3JUO - chains A and B; structure by X-ray diffraction, 2.20 A resolution.

[Chain A (and B)]
Molecule: Phenazine biosynthesis protein A/B
Organism: Burkholderia sp
Notes: chain B of this document is another copy of the same molecule, construct and numbering; everything in this record applies to it too
UniProt: Q396C9 (Q396C9_BURS3); residue numbers follow UniProt; this construct covers 1-165
Chain sequence (185 residues; row label = number of the first residue in the row; numbers below 1 keep their minus sign (Met-19 is residue -19)):
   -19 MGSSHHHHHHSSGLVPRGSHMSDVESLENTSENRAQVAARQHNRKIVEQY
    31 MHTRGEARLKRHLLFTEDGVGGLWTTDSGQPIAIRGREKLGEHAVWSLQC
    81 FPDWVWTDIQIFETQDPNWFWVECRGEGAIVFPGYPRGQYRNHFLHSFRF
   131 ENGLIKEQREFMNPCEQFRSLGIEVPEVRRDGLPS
Unresolved in the structure: -19 to 9 (chain B: -19 to 7, 165)
Construct notes: expression tag (-19 to 0)
Ligand contacts: AJD (5-bromo-2-[(3R)-piperidin-3-ylamino]benzoic acid): Arg38, Arg41, Leu70, His73, Ala74, Ser77, Phe81, Trp84, Trp86, Tyr120, Phe124, Glu140

[Interface between chain A and chain B]
Pairs across the interface (94; chain A residue first):
  Arg24(A) with Gln95(B)
  Thr55(A) with Asn143(B)
  Thr56(A) with Asn143(B), hydrogen bond (backbone-side chain)
  Asp57(A) with Cys145(B); Arg149(B), hydrogen bond (backbone-side chain); Val155(B); Pro156(B); Glu157(B); Val158(B), hydrogen bond (side chain-backbone)
  Ser58(A) with Arg149(B)
  Gly59(A) with Glu146(B); Arg149(B)
  Ile62(A) with Leu163(B), hydrophobic
  His73(A) with Leu163(B); Pro164(B)
  Trp76(A) with Asp161(B); Gly162(B), hydrogen bond (side chain-backbone)
  Gln90(A) with Trp99(B)
  Ile91(A) with Gln95(B), hydrogen bond (backbone-side chain)
  Phe92(A) with Thr94(B); Gln95(B); Trp99(B), hydrophobic; Trp101(B)
  Glu93(A) with Glu93(B); Thr94(B); Gln95(B), hydrogen bond (backbone-side chain)
  Thr94(A) with Phe92(B); Glu93(B)
  Gln95(A) with Ile91(B), hydrogen bond (side chain-backbone); Phe92(B); Glu93(B), hydrogen bond (side chain-backbone)
  Trp99(A) with Gln90(B); Phe92(B), hydrophobic; Glu103(B)
  Trp101(A) with Phe92(B); Glu103(B); Leu125(B), hydrophobic
  Glu103(A) with Trp99(B); Trp101(B); Arg139(B), salt bridge
  Phe112(A) with Val158(B), hydrophobic; Arg160(B)
  Pro113(A) with Asp161(B)
  Tyr115(A) with Glu157(B); Val158(B); Arg159(B), hydrogen bond (side chain-backbone)
  His123(A) with Phe141(B)
  Leu125(A) with Trp101(B), hydrophobic; Leu125(B), hydrophobic; Phe141(B), hydrophobic
  Arg139(A) with Glu103(B), salt bridge
  Phe141(A) with His123(B); Leu125(B), hydrophobic
  Asn143(A) with Thr55(B); Thr56(B), hydrogen bond (side chain-backbone); Pro144(B)
  Pro144(A) with Asn143(B); Pro144(B)
  Cys145(A) with Asp57(B)
  Glu146(A) with Gly59(B)
  Gln147(A) with Arg160(B), hydrogen bond
  Phe148(A) with Cys145(B), hydrophobic; Pro156(B); Val158(B), hydrophobic
  Arg149(A) with Asp57(B), hydrogen bond (side chain-backbone); Ser58(B)
  Ile153(A) with Pro156(B), hydrophobic; Val158(B), hydrophobic
  Glu154(A) with Pro156(B)
  Val155(A) with Asp57(B)
  Pro156(A) with Asp57(B); Phe148(B), hydrophobic; Ile153(B), hydrophobic; Glu154(B); Pro156(B)
  Glu157(A) with Asp57(B); Tyr115(B)
  Val158(A) with Asp57(B), hydrogen bond (backbone-side chain); Phe112(B), hydrophobic; Tyr115(B); Phe148(B), hydrophobic; Leu151(B), hydrophobic
  Arg159(A) with Phe112(B); Gly114(B), hydrogen bond (side chain-backbone); Tyr115(B), hydrogen bond (backbone-side chain)
  Arg160(A) with Ile62(B); Gln147(B), hydrogen bond
  Asp161(A) with Trp76(B), hydrogen bond (backbone-side chain); Pro113(B)
  Gly162(A) with Trp76(B)
  Leu163(A) with His73(B); Trp76(B)
  Pro164(A) with Trp76(B)
  Ser165(A) with Lys69(B)
Other interface residues (no listed pair), chain A (48 interface residues in all): Leu53, Met142, Leu151
Other interface residues (no listed pair), chain B (50 interface residues in all): Arg24, Leu53, Glu72, Met142

[In short]
The interface between chain A and chain B involves 48 residues on one side and 50 on the other; the contacts
include 17 hydrogen bonds and 2 salt bridges. Polar pairs include Glu103(A)-Arg139(B), Thr56(A)-Asn143(B) and
Asp57(A)-Arg149(B). Ligands of chain A: compound AJD.
Chain A and chain B are both Phenazine biosynthesis protein A/B (Burkholderia sp); the structure, Crystal
Structure of PhzA/B from Burkholderia cepacia R18194 in complex with
(R)-5-bromo-2-(piperidin-3-ylamino)benzoic acid, was determined by X-ray diffraction (same publication as
3JUM, 3JUN, 3JUP and 3JUQ).
